5CAC - chain A; structure by X-ray diffraction, 2.20 A resolution.

[Chain A]
Protein: Carbonic anhydrase form C
From: Homo sapiens
Notes: EC 4.2.1.1
Reference sequence: P00918 (CAH2_HUMAN); the author numbering skips numbers that UniProt does not, so the offset changes along the chain: 2-125 = UniProt 1-124; 127-261 = UniProt 125-259
Chain sequence (259 residues; each row starts with the number of its first residue; note: 1 number in that range is skipped by the numbering (no residue carries it; nothing is unmodelled there)):
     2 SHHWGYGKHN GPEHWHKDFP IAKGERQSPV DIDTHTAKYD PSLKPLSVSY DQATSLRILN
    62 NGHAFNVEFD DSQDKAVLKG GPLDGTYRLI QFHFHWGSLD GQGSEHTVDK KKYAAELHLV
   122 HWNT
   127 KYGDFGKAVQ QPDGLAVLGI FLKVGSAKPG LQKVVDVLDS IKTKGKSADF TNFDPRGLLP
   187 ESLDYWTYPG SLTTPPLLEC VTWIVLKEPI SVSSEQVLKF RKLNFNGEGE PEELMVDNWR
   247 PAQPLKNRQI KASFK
Disordered / not traced: 2-3, 261
Metal / ion sites: Zn2+: His94, His96, His119 (together with sulfite ion)
Ligand contacts: sulfite ion (SO3): His94, His96, Glu106, His119, Val121, Val143, Leu198, Thr199, Thr200, Trp209

[In short]
Chain A binds sulfite ion. His94, His96 and His119 form the Zn2+ site.
Chain A is Carbonic anhydrase form C (Homo sapiens); the structure, Refined structure of human carbonic
anhydrase II at 2.0 angstroms resolution, was determined by X-ray diffraction, deposited together with 4CAC
and 1CA2.
